Entry 3I7W (X-ray diffraction, 2.35 A resolution); this record covers chain A.

[Chain A]
Name: Ribonuclease pancreatic
From: Bos taurus
Notes: EC 3.1.27.5
Reference sequence: P61823 (RNAS1_BOVIN); residues 1-124 here correspond to UniProt positions 27-150 (UniProt number = residue number + 26)
Amino-acid sequence (124 residues; row label = number of the first residue in the row):
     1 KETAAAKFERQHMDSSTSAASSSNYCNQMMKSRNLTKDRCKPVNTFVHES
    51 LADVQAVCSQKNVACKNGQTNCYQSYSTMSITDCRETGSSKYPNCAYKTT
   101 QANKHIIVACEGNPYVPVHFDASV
Swiss-Prot annotation at these positions:
  - active site: His-12 (Proton acceptor), His-119 (Proton donor)
  - binding site (substrate): Lys-7, Arg-10, Lys-41 to Thr-45, Lys-66, Arg-85
  - glycosylation: Lys-1 (N-linked (Glc) (glycation) lysine), Lys-7 (N-linked (Glc) (glycation) lysine), Asn-34 (N-linked (GlcNAc...) asparagine), Lys-37 (N-linked (Glc) (glycation) lysine), Lys-41 (N-linked (Glc) (glycation) lysine)
Cystine bridges: Cys-26/Cys-84, Cys-40/Cys-95, Cys-58/Cys-110, Cys-65/Cys-72

[In short]
From UniProt: active-site residues His-12 and His-119 and 9 substrate-binding residues.
Chain A is Ribonuclease pancreatic (Bos taurus); the structure, High pressure structure of wild-type RNase A
(0.67 GPa), was determined by X-ray diffraction, deposited together with 3I7X and 3I7Y.
